6E8G - chains L and BA of the 72 polymer chains in the assembly; structure by electron microscopy, 2.90 A resolution.

Chain L:
Protein: Charged multivesicular body protein 1b
Organism: Homo sapiens
UniProt: Q7LBR1 (CHM1B_HUMAN); residue numbers follow UniProt; this construct covers 1-199
Amino-acid sequence (199 residues; row label = number of the first residue in the row):
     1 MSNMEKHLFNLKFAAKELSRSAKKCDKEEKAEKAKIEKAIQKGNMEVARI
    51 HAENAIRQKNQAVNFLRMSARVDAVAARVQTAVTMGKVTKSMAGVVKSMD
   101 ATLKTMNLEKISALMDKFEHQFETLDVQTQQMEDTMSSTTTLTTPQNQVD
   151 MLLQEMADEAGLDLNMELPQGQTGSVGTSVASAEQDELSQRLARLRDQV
Unresolved in the structure: 1-3, 165-186
Differences from the reference sequence: engineered mutation Glu37 (Lys in Q7LBR1)

Chain BA:
Protein: IST1 homolog
Organism: Homo sapiens
UniProt: P53990 (IST1_HUMAN), isoform P53990-4; residues 1-366 here = UniProt positions 1-366
Amino-acid sequence (366 residues; row label = number of the first residue in the row):
     1 MLGSGFKAERLRVNLRLVINRLKLLEKKKTELAQKARKEIADYLAAGKDE
    51 RARIRVEHIIREDYLVEAMEILELYCDLLLARFGLIQSMKELDSGLAESV
   101 STLIWAAPRLQSEVAELKIVADQLCAKYSKEYGKLCRTNQIGTVNDRLMH
   151 KLSVEAPPKILVERYLIEIAKNYNVPYEPDSVVMAEAPPGVETDLIDVGF
   201 TDDVKKGGPGRGGSGGFTAPVGGPDGTVPMPMPMPMPMPSANTPFSYPLP
   251 KGPSDFNGLPMGTYQAFPNIHPPQIPATPPSYESVDDINADKNISSAQIV
   301 GPGPKPEASAKLPSRPADNYDNFVLPELPSVPDTLPTASAGASTSASEDI
   351 DFDDLSRRFEELKKKT
Unresolved in the structure: 1-4, 134-142, 181-366

Chain L / chain BA interface:
Pairs across the interface (9):
  Glu119(L) - Lys28(BA)  salt bridge
  Glu123(L) - Leu25(BA)
  Glu123(L) - Lys28(BA)  salt bridge
  Thr124(L) - Arg21(BA)
  Asp126(L) - Leu24(BA)
  Val127(L) - Asn20(BA)
  Val127(L) - Arg21(BA)
  Gln131(L) - Leu17(BA)
  Gln131(L) - Asn20(BA)
Other interface residues (no listed pair), chain L (7 interface residues in all): Gln130
Interface features reported in the paper:
  - hot spots on chain L (mutagenesis) - L188A/L192A, L192A/L195A: abolished binding to IST1 homolog (chain BA)
  - hot spots on chain BA (mutagenesis) - Y165A: abolished binding to Charged multivesicular body protein 1b (chain L)

In short:
7 residues of chain L and 6 residues of chain BA are in contact; the contacts include 2 salt bridges. Polar
pairs include Glu119(L)-Lys28(BA) and Glu123(L)-Lys28(BA). The paper reports that L188A/L192A and L192A/L195A
of chain L abolish binding to IST1 homolog (chain BA); Y165A of chain BA abolishes binding to Charged
multivesicular body protein 1b (chain L).
Here chain L is Charged multivesicular body protein 1b and chain BA is IST1 homolog, both from Homo sapiens.
Entry 6E8G (CryoEM reconstruction of IST1-CHMP1B copolymer filament bound to ssDNA at 2.9 Angstrom resolution)
was determined by electron microscopy.
